PDB entry 9K9S | electron microscopy, 2.39 A resolution | chains A and C of the 5 polymer chains in the assembly

[Chain A]
Molecule: DNA polymerase
From: Monkeypox virus
Notes: EC 2.7.7.7
Reference sequence: A0A7H0DN44 (DPOL_MONPV); residues 1-1006 here = UniProt positions 1-1006
Amino-acid sequence (1031 residues; numbered -24 to 1006; the number before each row is that of its first residue; numbers below 1 keep their minus sign (Met-24 is residue -24)):
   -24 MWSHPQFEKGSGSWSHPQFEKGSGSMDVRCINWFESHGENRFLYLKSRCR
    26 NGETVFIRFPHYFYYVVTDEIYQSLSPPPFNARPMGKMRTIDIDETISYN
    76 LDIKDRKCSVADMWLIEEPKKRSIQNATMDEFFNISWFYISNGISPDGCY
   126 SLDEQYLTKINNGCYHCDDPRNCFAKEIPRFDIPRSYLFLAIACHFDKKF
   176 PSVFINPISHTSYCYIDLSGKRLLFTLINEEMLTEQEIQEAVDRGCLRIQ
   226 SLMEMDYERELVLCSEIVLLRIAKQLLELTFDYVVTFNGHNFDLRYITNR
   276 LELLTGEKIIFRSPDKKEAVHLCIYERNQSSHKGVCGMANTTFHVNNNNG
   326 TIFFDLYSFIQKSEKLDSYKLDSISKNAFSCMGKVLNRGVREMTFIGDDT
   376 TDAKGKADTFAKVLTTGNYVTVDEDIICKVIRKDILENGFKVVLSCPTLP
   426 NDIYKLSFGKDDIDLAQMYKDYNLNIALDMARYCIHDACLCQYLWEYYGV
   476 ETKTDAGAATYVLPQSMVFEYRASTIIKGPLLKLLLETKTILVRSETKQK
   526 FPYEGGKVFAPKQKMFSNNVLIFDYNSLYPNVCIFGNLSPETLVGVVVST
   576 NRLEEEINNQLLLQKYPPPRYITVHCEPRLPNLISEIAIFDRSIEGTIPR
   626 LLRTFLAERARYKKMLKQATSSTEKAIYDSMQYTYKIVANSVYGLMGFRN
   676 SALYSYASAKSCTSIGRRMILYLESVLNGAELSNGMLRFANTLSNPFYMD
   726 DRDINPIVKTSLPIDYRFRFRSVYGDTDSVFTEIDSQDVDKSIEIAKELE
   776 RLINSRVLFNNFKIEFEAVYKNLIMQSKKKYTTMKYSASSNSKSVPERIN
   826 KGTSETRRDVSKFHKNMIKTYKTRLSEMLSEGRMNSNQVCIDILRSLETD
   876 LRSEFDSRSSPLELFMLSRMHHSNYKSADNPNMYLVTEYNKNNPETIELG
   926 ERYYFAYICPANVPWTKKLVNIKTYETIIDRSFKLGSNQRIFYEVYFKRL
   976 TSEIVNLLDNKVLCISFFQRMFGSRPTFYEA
Unresolved in the structure: -24 to -1, 1005-1006
Construct notes: initiating methionine (-24); expression tag (-23 to 0); conflict Phe108 (Leu in A0A7H0DN44); engineered mutation Ala166 (Asp in A0A7H0DN44), Ala168 (Glu in A0A7H0DN44)
Ion coordination: Mg2+: Asp549, Tyr550, Asp753 (together with dTTP)
Ligand contacts: dTTP (TTP): Asp549, Tyr550, Asn551, Ser552, Leu553, Tyr554, Pro555, Arg634, Lys661, Ile662, Asn665, Tyr668, Thr752, Asp753

[Chain C]
Molecule: DNA polymerase processivity factor component A20
From: Monkeypox virus
Reference sequence: Q5IXP2 (Q5IXP2_MONPV); residues 1-426 here = UniProt positions 1-426
Amino-acid sequence (426 residues; each row starts with the number of its first residue):
     1 MTSSADLTNLKELLSLYKSLRFSDSVAIEKYNSLVEWGTSTYWKIGVQKV
    51 TNVETSISDYYDEVKNKPFNIDPGYYIFLPVYFGSVFIYSKGKNMVELGS
   101 GNSFQIPDEIRSACNKVLDSDNGIDFLRFVLLNNRWIMEDAISKYQSPVN
   151 IFKLASEYGLNIPNYLEIEIEEDTLFDDELYSIMERSFDDTFPKISISYI
   201 KLGELKRQVVDFFKFSFMYIESIKVDRIGDNIFIPSVITKSGKKILVKDV
   251 DHLIRSKVREHTFVKVKKKNTFSILYDYDGNGTETRGEVIKRIIDTIGRD
   301 YYVNGKYFSKVGIAGLKQLTNKLDINECATVDELVDEINKSGTVKRKIKN
   351 QSVFDLSRECLGYPEADFITLVNNMRFKIENCKVVNFNIENTNCLNNPSI
   401 ETIYGNFNQFVSIFNTVTDVKKRLFE
Unresolved in the structure: 1, 280-284, 426

[How chain A and chain C interact]
Pairs across the interface - 15 pairs, chain A then chain C:
  Thr575(A) - Ile369(C)
  Thr575(A) - Asn373(C)
  Asn576(A) - Val372(C)
  Asn576(A) - Asn373(C)
  Arg577(A) - Val372(C)
  Arg577(A) - Asn373(C)  hydrogen bond (side chain-backbone)
  Arg577(A) - Asn374(C)
  Arg577(A) - Met375(C)  hydrogen bond (side chain-backbone)
  Arg577(A) - Arg376(C)
  Leu578(A) - Phe354(C)  hydrophobic
  Leu578(A) - Phe377(C)  hydrophobic
  Leu578(A) - Phe414(C)  hydrophobic
  Glu579(A) - Phe354(C)
  Gln585(A) - Ile379(C)
  Ile609(A) - Asn373(C)
Also at the interface, not in a pair above, chain A (9 interface residues in all): Ile582, Leu586
Also at the interface, not in a pair above, chain C (11 interface residues in all): Cys382

[In short]
The interface between chain A and chain C involves 9 residues on one side and 11 on the other; the contacts
include 2 hydrogen bonds. Among the polar pairs are Arg577(A)-Asn373(C) and Arg577(A)-Met375(C). Ligands of
chain A: dTTP.
Here chain A is DNA polymerase and chain C is DNA polymerase processivity factor component A20, both from
Monkeypox virus. Entry 9K9S (MPXV DNA polymerase in complex with primer/4U template DNA) was determined by
electron microscopy (same publication as 9K9R, 9K9T, 9K9V and 9K9U).
